Entry 8D9V (electron microscopy, 9.40 A resolution (very low resolution: no residue pairs are listed; an interface is given only as per-side residue counts)); this record covers chains Y and M of the 18 polymer chains in the assembly.

# Chain Y
Protein: HLA class I histocompatibility antigen, A alpha chain
From: Homo sapiens
Notes: fragment: MHC-I cytosolic tail (HLA-A/B)
UniProt: P04439 (HLAA_HUMAN); residues 339-370 here correspond to UniProt positions 334-365 (UniProt number = residue number - 5)
Amino-acid sequence (44 residues; row label = number of the first residue in the row):
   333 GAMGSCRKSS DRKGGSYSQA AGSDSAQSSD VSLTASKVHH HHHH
Not modelled in the structure: 333-342, 361-376
Construct notes: expression tag (333-338, 371-376); engineered mutation Ser350 (Thr345 in P04439), Gly354 (Ser349 in P04439), Ser360 (Gly355 in P04439), Ser368 (Cys363 in P04439)
UniProt features mapped onto this chain:
  - modified residue: Ser348 (Phosphoserine), Tyr349 (Phosphotyrosine), Ser355 (Phosphoserine), Ser357 (Phosphoserine), Ser361 (Phosphoserine), Ser364 (Phosphoserine)

# Chain M
Protein: AP-1 complex subunit mu-1
From: Mus musculus
UniProt: P35585 (AP1M1_MOUSE); residues 1-423 here = UniProt positions 1-423
Amino-acid sequence (423 residues; each row starts with the number of its first residue):
     1 MSASAVYVLD LKGKVLICRN YRGDVDMSEV EHFMPILMEK EEEGMLSPIL AHGGVRFMWI
    61 KHNNLYLVAT SKKNACVSLV FSFLYKVVQV FSEYFKELEE ESIRDNFVII YELLDELMDF
   121 GYPQTTDSKI LQEYITQEGH KLETGAPRPP ATVTNAVSWR SEGIKYRKNE VFLDVIEAVN
   181 LLVSANGNVL RSEIVGSIKM RVFLSGMPEL RLGLNDKVLF DNTGRGKSKS VELEDVKFHQ
   241 CVRLSRFEND RTISFIPPDG EFELMSYRLN THVKPLIWIE SVIEKHSHSR IEYMVKAKSQ
   301 FKRRSTANNV EIHIPVPNDA DSPKFKTTVG SVKWVPENSE IVWSVKSFPG GKEYLMRAHF
   361 GLPSVEAEDK EGKPPISVKF EIPYFTTSGI QVRYLKIIEK SGYQALPWVR YITQNGDYQL
   421 RTQ
Not modelled in the structure: 1, 139-145
UniProt features mapped onto this chain:
  - modified residue: Ser2 (N-acetylserine), Thr152 (Phosphothreonine), Thr154 (Phosphothreonine), Thr223 (Phosphothreonine)

# Interface between chain Y and chain M
At this resolution (9 A) residue pairs are not listed: 10 residues of chain Y and 13 of chain M lie at the interface.

# In short
The interface between chain Y and chain M involves 10 residues on one side and 13 on the other.
Chain Y is HLA class I histocompatibility antigen, A alpha chain (Homo sapiens) and chain M is AP-1 complex
subunit mu-1 (Mus musculus); the structure, gamma-Arf1 homodimeric interface within AP-1, Arf1, Nef lattice on
narrow membrane tubes, was determined by electron microscopy (same publication as 7UX3, 8D4C, 8D4D, 8D4E,
8D4F, 8D4G and 5 further entries).
